Entry 6HOP (X-ray diffraction, 1.55 A resolution); this record covers chain A.

# Chain A
Molecule: Casein kinase II subunit alpha
Source organism: Homo sapiens
Notes: EC 2.7.11.1; fragment: kinase domain (residues 1-337)
UniProtKB: P68400 (CSK21_HUMAN); numbering as in UniProt (aligned over 1-336)
Sequence (336 residues; each row starts with the number of its first residue):
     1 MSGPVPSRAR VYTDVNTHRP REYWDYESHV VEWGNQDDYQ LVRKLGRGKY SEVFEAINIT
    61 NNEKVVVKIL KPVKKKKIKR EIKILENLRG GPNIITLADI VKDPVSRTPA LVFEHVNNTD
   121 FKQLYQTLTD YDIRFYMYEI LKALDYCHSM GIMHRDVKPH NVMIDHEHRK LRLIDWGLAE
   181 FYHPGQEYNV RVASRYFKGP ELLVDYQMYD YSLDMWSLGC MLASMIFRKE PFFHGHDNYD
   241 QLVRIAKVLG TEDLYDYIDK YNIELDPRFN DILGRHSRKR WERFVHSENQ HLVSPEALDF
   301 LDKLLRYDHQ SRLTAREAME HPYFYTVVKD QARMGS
Unresolved in the structure: 1-2, 331-336
Curated features (UniProtKB/Swiss-Prot):
  - region: Gln36 to Leu41 (Interaction with beta subunit)
  - active site: Asp156 (Proton acceptor)
  - binding site (ATP): Leu45 to Val53, Lys68
  - natural variant: Arg47 (R47Q: In OCNDS), Tyr50 (Y50S: In OCNDS), Asp175 (D175G: In OCNDS), Lys198 (K198R: In OCNDS)
Ligand contacts: Coniferaldehyde / ferulic acid / GJK / 4-hydroxy-3-methoxybenzaldehyde: Leu45, Ser51, Val53, Val66, Lys68, Glu81, Ile95, Phe113, Glu114, His115, Val116, Met163, Ile174, Asp175, Trp176

# Summary
Bound to chain A: Coniferaldehyde / ferulic acid / GJK / 4-hydroxy-3-methoxybenzaldehyde. From UniProt:
active-site residue Asp156 and 10 ATP-binding residues.
Chain A is Casein kinase II subunit alpha (Homo sapiens); the structure, Human protein kinase CK2 alpha in
complex with curcumin degradation products, was determined by X-ray diffraction, deposited together with 6HOV,
6HOQ, 6HOR, 6HOT and 6HOU.
